4KB5 - chain A; structure by X-ray diffraction, 2.15 A resolution.

== Chain A ==
Name: Membrane-anchored mycosin mycp1
Organism: Mycobacterium smegmatis
Reference sequence: A0QNL1 (A0QNL1_MYCS2); residue numbers follow UniProt; this construct covers 24-422
Sequence (408 residues; each row starts with the number of its first residue; note: 24 numbers in that range are skipped by the numbering (no residue carries them; nothing is unmodelled there); numbers below 1 keep their minus sign (Met-1 is residue -1)):
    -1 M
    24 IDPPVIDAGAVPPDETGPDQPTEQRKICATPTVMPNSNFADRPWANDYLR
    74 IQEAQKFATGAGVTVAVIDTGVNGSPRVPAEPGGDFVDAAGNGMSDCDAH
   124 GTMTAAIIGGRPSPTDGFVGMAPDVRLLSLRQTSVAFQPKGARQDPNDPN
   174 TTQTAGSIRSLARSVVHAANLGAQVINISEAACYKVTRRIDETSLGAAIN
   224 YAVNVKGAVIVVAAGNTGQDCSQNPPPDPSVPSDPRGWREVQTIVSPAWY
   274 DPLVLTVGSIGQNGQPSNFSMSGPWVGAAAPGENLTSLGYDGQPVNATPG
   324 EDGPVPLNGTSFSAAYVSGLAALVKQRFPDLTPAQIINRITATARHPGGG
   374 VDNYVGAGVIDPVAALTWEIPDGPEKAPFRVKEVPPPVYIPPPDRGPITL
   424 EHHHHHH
Unresolved in the structure: 409-430
Differences from the reference sequence: initiating methionine (-1); expression tag (423-430)
Cystine bridges: Cys51-Cys120, Cys206-Cys244
UniProt features mapped onto this chain:
  - active site (Charge relay system): Asp92, His123, Ser334
  - mutagenesis: Ser334 (S334A: Lack of protease activity. Increases EsxA secretion)

== In short ==
From UniProt: 3 active-site residues and one mutagenesis site.
Chain A is Membrane-anchored mycosin mycp1 (Mycobacterium smegmatis); the structure, Crystal structure of
MycP1 from Mycobacterium smegmatis, was determined by X-ray diffraction (same publication as 4M1Z).
